PDB entry 7NG5 | electron microscopy, 3.80 A resolution | chains D and F of the 7 polymer chains in the assembly

== Chain D (and F) ==
Name: Lon protease homolog, mitochondrial
Source organism: Homo sapiens
Notes: EC 3.4.21.53; chain F of this document is another copy of the same molecule, construct and numbering; everything in this record applies to it too
UniProt: P36776 (LONM_HUMAN); numbering as in UniProt (aligned over 115-959)
Sequence (853 residues; numbered 107 to 959; the number before each row is that of its first residue):
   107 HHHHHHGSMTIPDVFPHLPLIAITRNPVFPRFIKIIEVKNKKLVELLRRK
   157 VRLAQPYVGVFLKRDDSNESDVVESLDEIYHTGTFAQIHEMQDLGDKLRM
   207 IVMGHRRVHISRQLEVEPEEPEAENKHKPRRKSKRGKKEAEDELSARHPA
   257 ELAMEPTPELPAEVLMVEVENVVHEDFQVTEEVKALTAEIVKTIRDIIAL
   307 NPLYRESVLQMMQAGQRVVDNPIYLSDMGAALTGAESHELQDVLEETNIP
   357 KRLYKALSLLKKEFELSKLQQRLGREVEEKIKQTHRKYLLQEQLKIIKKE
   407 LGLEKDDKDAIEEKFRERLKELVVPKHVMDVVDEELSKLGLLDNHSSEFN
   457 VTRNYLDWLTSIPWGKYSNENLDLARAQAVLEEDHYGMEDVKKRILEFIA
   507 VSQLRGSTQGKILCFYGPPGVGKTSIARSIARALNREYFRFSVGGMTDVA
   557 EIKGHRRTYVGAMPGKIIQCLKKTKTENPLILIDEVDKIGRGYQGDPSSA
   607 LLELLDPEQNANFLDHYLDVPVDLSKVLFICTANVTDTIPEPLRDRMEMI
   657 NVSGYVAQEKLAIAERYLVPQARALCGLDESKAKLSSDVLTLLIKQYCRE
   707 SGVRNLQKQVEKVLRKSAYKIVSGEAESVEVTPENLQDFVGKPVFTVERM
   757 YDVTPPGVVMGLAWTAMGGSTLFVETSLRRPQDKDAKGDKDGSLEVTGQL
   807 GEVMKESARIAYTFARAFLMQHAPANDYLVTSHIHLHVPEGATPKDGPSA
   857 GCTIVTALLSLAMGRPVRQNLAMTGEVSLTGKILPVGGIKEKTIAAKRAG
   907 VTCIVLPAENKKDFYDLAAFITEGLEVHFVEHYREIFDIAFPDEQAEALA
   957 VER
Disordered / not traced: 107-122, 222-271, 949-959
Construct notes: expression tag (107-114)
Swiss-Prot annotation at these positions:
  - active site: S855, K898
  - binding site (ATP): G523 to T530
  - natural variant: E476 (E476A: In CODASS), S631 (S631Y: In CODASS), A670 (A670V: In CODASS), R672 (R672C: In CODASS), P676 (P676S: In CODASS), R679 (R679H: In CODASS), R721 (R721G: In CODASS), A724 (A724V: In CODASS), P749 (P749S: In CODASS), G767 (G767E: In CODASS), I927 (deletion: In CODASS)
  - mutagenesis: K529 (K529R: Abolishes ATPase activity, and presumably ATP-driven protein unfolding, but does not block access to the proteolytic active site or prevent a substrate from binding to it), W770 (W770A: Has low basal, but normal stimulated ATPase activity, and retains peptidase activity; W770P: Has normal basal, but low stimulated ATPase activity, and abolishes peptidase activity), S855 (S855A: Lacks both ATPase and protease activity, but retains DNA binding activity), T880 (T880V: Enhances the basal, but not the stimulated ATPase activity), G893 (G893A: Has low basal, but normal stimulated ATPase activity, and retains peptidase activity; G893P: Has normal basal, but low stimulated ATPase activity, and abolishes peptidase activity), G894 (G894A/S: Enhances the basal, but not the stimulated ATPase activity, and retains peptidase activity; G894P: Enhances the basal, but not the stimulated ATPase activity, and abolishes peptidase activity)
Residues lining bound ligands:
  - ADP (adenosine-5'-diphosphate): D490, H491, Y492, M494, P525, G526, V527, G528, K529, T530, S531, Y661, I669, Y673, Q677, V709, R710
  - ATP (adenosine-5'-triphosphate): D612, E614, R652
Reported in the primary citation:
  - binding site for ATP: R652
  - mutagenesis - K529R, E591Q, T803V, E812A, S855A: abolished catalytic activity (proteolytic activity)
  - mutagenesis - S855A: unchanged catalytic activity (ATPase activity)
  - catalytic residues: T803, H841, H843, S855
  - catalytic residues: E801, R815, K898 (proposed by the authors, not directly observed)
  - mutagenesis - T803V: decreased catalytic activity on ATPase
  - mutagenesis - H841F, H843F: abolished catalytic activity on proteolytically
  - mutagenesis - E801A: decreased catalytic activity (protease activity)
  - mutagenesis - E801A, E812A: decreased catalytic activity (ATPase activity)
  - mutagenesis - K529R, E591Q: abolished catalytic activity on ATPase

== How chain D and chain F interact ==
Residue-residue contacts (4; chain D residue first):
  K147(D) with V324(F)
  R158(D) with Q161(F), hydrogen bond; Q193(F)
  K203(D) with M318(F)
Also at the interface, not in a pair above, chain D (4 interface residues in all): V157
Also at the interface, not in a pair above, chain F (5 interface residues in all): D326

== Summary ==
Chain D and chain F form an interface of 4 and 5 residues respectively; the contacts include 1 hydrogen bond.
Its one hydrogen-bonded contact is R158(D)-Q161(F). The paper reports catalytic residues T803(D), H841(D) and
H843(D) among others; K529R, E591Q and T803V of chain D, among others, abolish catalytic activity (proteolytic
activity); 8 substitutions were tested in all.
Both chains are Lon protease homolog, mitochondrial (Homo sapiens). Entry 7NG5 (P1c-state of wild type human
mitochondrial LONP1 protease with bound substrate protein in presence of ATP/ADP ...) was determined by
electron microscopy (same publication as 7NFY, 7NG4, 7NGC and 7NGF).
